5E1K - chain A; structure by X-ray diffraction, 1.00 A resolution.

[Chain A]
Protein: Calmodulin
From: Paramecium tetraurelia
UniProtKB: P07463 (CALM_PARTE); residues 1-148 here correspond to UniProt positions 2-149 (UniProt number = residue number + 1)
Sequence (148 residues; each row starts with the number of its first residue):
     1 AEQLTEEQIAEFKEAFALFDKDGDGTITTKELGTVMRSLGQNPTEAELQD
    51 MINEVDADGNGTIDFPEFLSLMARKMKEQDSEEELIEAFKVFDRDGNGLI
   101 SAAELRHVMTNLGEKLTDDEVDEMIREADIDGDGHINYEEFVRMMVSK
Disordered / not traced: 1-2, 148
Modified / non-standard residues: Mse36, Mse51, Mse72, Mse76, Mse109, Mse124, Mse144, Mse145 (selenomethionine; parent Met)
Curated features (UniProtKB/Swiss-Prot):
  - binding site (Ca(2+)): D20, D22, D24, T26, E31, D56, D58, N60, T62, E67, D93, D95, N97, E104, D129, D131, D133, H135, E140
  - modified residue: A1 (N-acetylalanine), K13 (N6,N6-dimethyllysine), K115 (N6,N6,N6-trimethyllysine)
Ion coordination: Ca2+ site 1: D20, D22, D24, T26, E31; Ca2+ site 2: E47, D58; Ca2+ site 3: D56, D58, N60, T62, E67; Ca2+ site 4: D93, D95, N97, L99, E104; Ca2+ site 5: D129, D131, D133, H135, E140
Reported in the primary citation:
  - Ca2+ coordination: E47, D58, E67
  - conformationally variable residues (helix shift, side-chain flip): E14, R94, I136, Mse144, Mse145
  - binding site for (4S)-2-methyl-2,4-pentanediol: I136

[Summary]
The Ca2+ site 1 is built by D20, D22, D24, T26 and E31. The Ca2+ site 2 is built by E47 and D58. UniProt lists
19 Ca2+-binding residues. From the paper: a binding site for (4S)-2-methyl-2,4-pentanediol at I136; Ca2+
coordination by E47, D58 and E67.
Chain A is Calmodulin (Paramecium tetraurelia); the structure, Selenomethionine Ca2+-Calmodulin from
Paramecium tetraurelia SAD data, was determined by X-ray diffraction together with 5E1N and 5E1P from the same
study.
